PDB entry 4EIG | X-ray diffraction, 2.50 A resolution | chains A and B

# Chain A
Name: Dihydrofolate reductase
From: Escherichia coli
Notes: EC 1.5.1.3
UniProt: P0ABQ4 (DYR_ECOLI); numbering as in UniProt (aligned over 1-159)
Amino-acid sequence (159 residues; each row starts with the number of its first residue):
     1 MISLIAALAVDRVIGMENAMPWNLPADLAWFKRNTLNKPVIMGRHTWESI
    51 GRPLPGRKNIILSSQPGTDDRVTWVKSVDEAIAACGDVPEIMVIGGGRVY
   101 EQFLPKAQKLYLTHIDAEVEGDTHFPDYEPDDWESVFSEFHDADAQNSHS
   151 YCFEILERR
Curated features (UniProtKB/Swiss-Prot):
  - binding site (substrate): I5, D27, R52, R57, T113
  - binding site (NADP(+)): A7, V13 to A19, H45, T46, S63, S64, K76, G95 to Q102
  - natural variant: L28 (L28R: In strain: B[RT500] isozyme 2), W30 (W30G: In strain: 1810), E154 (E154K: In strain: B[MB1428]; E154Q: In strain: 1810)
  - mutagenesis: M16 (M16F/S: Increases catalytic rate about 2-fold; M16N: Increases catalytic rate about 2-fold. Increases catalytic rate about 7-fold; when associated with L-20; Y-42; F-92; A-85 and S-152), M20 (M20I/V: Increases catalytic rate 2-fold; M20L: Increases catalytic rate 2.5-fold. Increases catalytic rate about 7-fold; when associated with N-16; Y-42; F-92; A-85 and S-152), M42 (M42V: Increases catalytic rate almost 2-fold; M42Y: Increases catalytic rate almost 2-fold. Increases catalytic rate about 7-fold; when associated with N-16; L-20; A-85; F-92 and S-152), C85 (C85A: Decreases catalytic rate by one third. Increases catalytic rate about 7-fold; when associated with N-16; L-20; Y-42; F-92 and S-152), M92 (M92F: No effect. Increases catalytic rate about 7-fold; when associated with N-16; L-20; Y-42; A-85 and S-152; M92L: No effect), C152 (C152S: Increases catalytic rate 1.5-fold. Increases catalytic rate about 7-fold; when associated with N-16; L-20; Y-42; A-85 and F-92)

# Chain B
Name: CA1698 camel antibody fragment
From: Lama glama
Notes: antibody fragment or engineered binder
Amino-acid sequence (123 residues; row label = number of the first residue in the row):
     1 QVQLQESGGGLVQAGGSLRLSCKASGIIFSVYKMTWYRQAPGKERELVAL
    51 ITTNNNTMTVDSVKGRFTISRDNVQNTVYLEMNNLKPEDTAVYYCNANRG
   101 LAGPAYWGQGTQVTVSSHHHHHH
Not modelled in the structure: 118-123
Cystine bridges: C22-C95

# Chain A / chain B interface
Residue-residue contacts (41):
  E17(A) with K33(B), salt bridge; G100(B)
  N18(A) with V31(B), hydrogen bond (side chain-backbone); K33(B); T52(B); T53(B), hydrogen bond (backbone-backbone); R99(B), hydrogen bond (side chain-backbone)
  A19(A) with T52(B); T53(B); N54(B); N56(B)
  M20(A) with K33(B), hydrogen bond (backbone-side chain); T52(B)
  P21(A) with L50(B); T52(B); N56(B)
  W22(A) with K33(B), hydrogen bond (backbone-side chain); L50(B)
  N23(A) with T35(B); Y37(B), hydrogen bond; L47(B); L50(B)
  L28(A) with L101(B), hydrophobic
  F31(A) with L101(B), hydrophobic
  E48(A) with R99(B)
  S49(A) with R99(B), hydrogen bond (backbone-side chain)
  I50(A) with R99(B); A102(B), hydrophobic; G103(B)
  G51(A) with R99(B)
  R52(A) with A102(B), hydrogen bond (side chain-backbone); G103(B); P104(B)
  P53(A) with A102(B)
  L54(A) with A102(B), hydrophobic
  A145(A) with E46(B); L47(B), hydrogen bond (backbone-backbone)
  Q146(A) with E44(B); R45(B), hydrogen bond (side chain-backbone)
  S148(A) with L47(B); M58(B)
Interface residues without a listed pair, chain A (20 interface residues in all): H149
Interface residues without a listed pair, chain B (21 interface residues in all): N98

# Summary
20 residues of chain A and 21 residues of chain B are in contact, with 10 hydrogen bonds and 1 salt bridge.
Polar pairs include E17(A)-K33(B), N18(A)-V31(B) and N18(A)-R99(B). UniProt lists 5 substrate-binding
residues, 21 NADP+-binding residues and 6 mutagenesis sites on chain A.
Chain A is Dihydrofolate reductase (Escherichia coli) and chain B is CA1698 camel antibody fragment (Lama
glama); the structure, CA1698 camel antibody fragment in complex with DHFR, was determined by X-ray
diffraction together with 4EJ1 and 4FHB from the same study.
